PDB entry 5QYW | X-ray diffraction, 1.63 A resolution | chains A and B

[Chain A]
Molecule: Pre-mRNA-splicing factor 8
From: Saccharomyces cerevisiae (strain ATCC 204508 / S288c)
Notes: fragment: yPrp8 RNaseH
UniProt: P33334 (PRP8_YEAST); residue numbers follow UniProt; this construct covers 1836-2090
Chain sequence (258 residues; row label = number of the first residue in the row):
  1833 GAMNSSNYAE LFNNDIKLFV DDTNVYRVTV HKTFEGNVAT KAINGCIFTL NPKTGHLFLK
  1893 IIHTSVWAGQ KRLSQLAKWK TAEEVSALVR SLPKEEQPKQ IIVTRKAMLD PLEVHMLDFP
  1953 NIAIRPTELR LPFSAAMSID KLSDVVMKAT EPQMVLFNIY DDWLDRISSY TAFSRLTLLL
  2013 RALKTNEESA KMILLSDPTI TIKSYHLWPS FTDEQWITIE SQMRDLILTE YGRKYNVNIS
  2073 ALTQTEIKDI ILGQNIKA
Disordered / not traced: 2070-2090
Construct notes: expression tag (1833-1835)
UniProt features mapped onto this chain:
  - mutagenesis: Asp1853 (D1853A: Alters protein folding. Severely impaired growth. Strongly reduced growth at 35 degrees Celsius; when associated with A-1854; D1853N: Reduced growth at 30 degrees Celsius ...), Asp1854 (D1854A: Reduced growth at 30 degrees Celsius. Strongly reduced growth at 16 degrees Celsius. Strongly reduced growth at 35 degrees Celsius; when associated with A-1853 ...), Thr1855 (T1855A: Reduced growth at 30 degrees Celsius. Strongly reduced growth at 16 degrees Celsius), Thr1936 (T1936A: Reduced growth at 30 degrees Celsius. Strongly reduced growth at 16 degrees Celsius), Arg1937 (R1937K: Severely impaired growth. Reduced growth at 30 degrees Celsius. Strongly reduced growth at 16 degrees Celsius)

[Chain B]
Molecule: A1 cistron-splicing factor AAR2
From: Saccharomyces cerevisiae (strain ATCC 204508 / S288c)
Notes: fragment: GAMA - Aar2(1-152) - SSSSS - Aar2(171-317); engineered mutation(s): L153_D170delinsSSSSS
UniProt: P32357 (AAR2_YEAST); numbering as in UniProt; present here: 1-152, 171-317
Chain sequence (308 residues; numbered -3 to 317; 13 numbers in that range are skipped by the numbering (no residue carries them; nothing is unmodelled there); the number before each row is that of its first residue; numbers below 1 keep their minus sign (Gly-3 is residue -3)):
    -3 GAMAMNTVPF TSAPIEVTIG IDQYSFNVKE NQPFHGIKDI PIGHVHVIHF QHADNSSMRY
    57 GYWFDCRMGN FYIQYDPKDG LYKMMEERDG AKFENIVHNF KERQMMVSYP KIDEDDTWYN
   117 LTEFVQMDKI RKIVRKDENQ FSYVDSSMTT VQENEL
   166 SSSSSDPAHS LNYTVINFKS REAIRPGHEM EDFLDKSYYL NTVMLQGIFK NSSNYFGELQ
   226 FAFLNAMFFG NYGSSLQWHA MIELICSSAT VPKHMLDKLD EILYYQIKTL PEQYSDILLN
   286 ERVWNICLYS SFQKNSLHNT EKIMENKYPE LL
Disordered / not traced: -3 to 0, 166-169
Construct notes: expression tag (-3 to 0); linker (166-170)
UniProt features mapped onto this chain:
  - region: Leu261 to Ile282 (Leucine-zipper)
  - modified residue: Ser253 (Phosphoserine), Thr274 (Phosphothreonine)
  - mutagenesis: Ser253 (S253A: No effect on interaction with PRP8; S253D/E: Disrupts interaction with PRP8)

[Interface between chain A and chain B]
Pairs across the interface (18):
  Gln1907(A) - Met195(B)
  Gln1907(A) - Leu199(B)
  Leu1908(A) - Met195(B)  hydrophobic
  Trp1911(A) - Glu194(B)
  Trp1911(A) - Met195(B)  hydrophobic
  Trp1911(A) - Phe198(B)  hydrophobic
  Asp1942(A) - Lys184(B)  salt bridge
  Asp1942(A) - Phe198(B)
  Glu1945(A) - Lys184(B)  salt bridge
  Val1946(A) - Ile189(B)  hydrophobic
  Val1946(A) - Glu194(B)
  Val1946(A) - Phe198(B)  hydrophobic
  His1947(A) - Glu194(B)  salt bridge
  Leu1949(A) - Lys184(B)
  Leu1949(A) - Ser185(B)
  Leu1949(A) - Arg186(B)
  Leu1949(A) - Ile189(B)  hydrophobic
  Asp1950(A) - Arg186(B)  salt bridge

[Overview]
9 residues of chain A and 8 residues of chain B are in contact; the contacts include 4 salt bridges. Polar
pairs include Asp1942(A)-Lys184(B), Glu1945(A)-Lys184(B) and His1947(A)-Glu194(B). From UniProt: 5 mutagenesis
sites on chain A; one mutagenesis site on chain B.
Here chain A is Pre-mRNA-splicing factor 8 and chain B is A1 cistron-splicing factor AAR2, both from
Saccharomyces cerevisiae (strain ATCC 204508 / S288c). Entry 5QYW (PanDDA analysis group deposition --
Auto-refined data of Aar2/RNaseH for ground state model 12) was determined by X-ray diffraction (same
publication as 5QY1, 5QY2, 5QY3, 5QY4, 5QY5, 5QY6 and 128 further entries).
